Entry 5CGH (X-ray diffraction, 2.50 A resolution); this record covers chains O and P of the 30 polymer chains in the assembly.

[Chain O]
Protein: Proteasome subunit alpha type-2
From: Saccharomyces cerevisiae S288C
Notes: EC 3.4.25.1
UniProtKB: P23639 (PSA2_YEAST); numbering as in UniProt (aligned over 1-250)
Amino-acid sequence (250 residues; each row starts with the number of its first residue):
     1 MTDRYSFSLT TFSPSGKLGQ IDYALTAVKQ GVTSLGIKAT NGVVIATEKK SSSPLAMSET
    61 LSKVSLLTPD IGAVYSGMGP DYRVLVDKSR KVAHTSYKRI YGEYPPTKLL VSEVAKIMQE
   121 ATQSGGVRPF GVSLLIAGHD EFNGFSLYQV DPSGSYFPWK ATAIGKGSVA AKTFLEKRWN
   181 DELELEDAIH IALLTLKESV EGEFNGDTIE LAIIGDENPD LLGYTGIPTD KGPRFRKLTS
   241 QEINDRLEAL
Curated features (UniProtKB/Swiss-Prot):
  - cross-link: Lys-108 (Glycyl lysine isopeptide (Lys-Gly) (interchain with G-Cter in ubiquitin))

[Chain P]
Protein: Proteasome subunit alpha type-3
From: Saccharomyces cerevisiae S288C
Notes: EC 3.4.25.1
UniProtKB: P23638 (PSA3_YEAST); residues 0-257 here correspond to UniProt positions 1-258 (UniProt number = residue number + 1)
Amino-acid sequence (258 residues; numbered 0 to 257; the number before each row is that of its first residue; numbering starts at 0):
     0 MGSRRYDSRT TIFSPEGRLY QVEYALESIS HAGTAIGIMA SDGIVLAAER KVTSTLLEQD
    60 TSTEKLYKLN DKIAVAVAGL TADAEILINT ARIHAQNYLK TYNEDIPVEI LVRRLSDIKQ
   120 GYTQHGGLRP FGVSFIYAGY DDRYGYQLYT SNPSGNYTGW KAISVGANTS AAQTLLQMDY
   180 KDDMKVDDAI ELALKTLSKT TDSSALTYDR LEFATIRKGA NDGEVYQKIF KPQEIKDILV
   240 KTGITKKDED EEADEDMK
Unresolved in the structure: 0, 245-257
Curated features (UniProtKB/Swiss-Prot):
  - cross-link (Glycyl lysine isopeptide (Lys-Gly)): Lys-99 (interchain with G-Cter in ubiquitin), Lys-198 (interchain with G-Cter in ubiquitin), Lys-230 (interchain with G-Cter in ubiquitin)

[How chain O and chain P interact]
Contacting residue pairs (63):
  Arg-4(O) / Ser-2(P)
  Tyr-5(O) / Ser-2(P)
  Tyr-5(O) / Tyr-5(P)
  Ser-6(O) / Gly-125(P)
  Ser-6(O) / Leu-127(P)
  Phe-7(O) / Ser-2(P)
  Phe-7(O) / Tyr-5(P)
  Phe-7(O) / Asp-6(P)
  Phe-7(O) / Gly-126(P)
  Ser-8(O) / Gly-126(P)  hydrogen bond (backbone-backbone)
  Ser-8(O) / Leu-127(P)
  Ser-8(O) / Arg-128(P)  hydrogen bond (side chain-backbone)
  Thr-10(O) / Arg-128(P)
  Thr-11(O) / Ser-7(P)
  Thr-11(O) / Thr-9(P)
  Thr-11(O) / Gln-20(P)
  Phe-12(O) / Gln-20(P)
  Phe-12(O) / Tyr-23(P)
  Phe-12(O) / Ala-24(P)  hydrophobic
  Phe-12(O) / Arg-128(P)
  Phe-12(O) / Pro-129(P)
  Phe-12(O) / Gly-131(P)
  Ser-13(O) / Tyr-23(P)
  Pro-14(O) / Tyr-23(P)  hydrophobic
  Pro-14(O) / Glu-26(P)
  Ser-15(O) / Glu-26(P)
  Ser-15(O) / His-30(P)
  Gly-16(O) / Tyr-23(P)
  Gly-16(O) / Ser-27(P)  hydrogen bond (backbone-side chain)
  Lys-38(O) / Glu-57(P)  salt bridge
  Ser-112(O) / Glu-84(P)
  Lys-116(O) / Ile-85(P)
  Gln-119(O) / Ala-81(P)
  Gln-119(O) / Asp-82(P)  hydrogen bond
  Gln-119(O) / Ile-85(P)
  Gln-119(O) / Arg-128(P)
  Thr-122(O) / Arg-128(P)  hydrogen bond (backbone-side chain)
  Gln-123(O) / Tyr-121(P)
  Gln-123(O) / Leu-127(P)
  Gln-123(O) / Arg-128(P)  hydrogen bond (side chain-backbone)
  Gln-123(O) / Pro-129(P)
  Gln-123(O) / Phe-130(P)
  Gly-125(O) / Leu-127(P)
  Ser-153(O) / Ala-81(P)
  Gly-154(O) / Ala-81(P)
  Ser-155(O) / Ala-81(P)
  Tyr-156(O) / Glu-84(P)  hydrogen bond
  Phe-157(O) / Leu-56(P)  hydrophobic
  Pro-158(O) / Leu-56(P)
  Pro-158(O) / Glu-57(P)  hydrogen bond (backbone-backbone)
  Pro-158(O) / Thr-60(P)
  Pro-158(O) / Ser-61(P)
  Trp-159(O) / Ser-53(P)
  Trp-159(O) / Leu-55(P)
  Trp-159(O) / Leu-56(P)
  Lys-160(O) / Thr-54(P)
  Lys-160(O) / Leu-55(P)  hydrogen bond (backbone-backbone)
  Lys-160(O) / Leu-56(P)
  Lys-160(O) / Glu-57(P)
  Ala-161(O) / Leu-55(P)
  Leu-175(O) / Leu-55(P)  hydrophobic
  Glu-176(O) / Thr-54(P)
  Glu-176(O) / Leu-55(P)
Interface residues without a listed pair, chain O (34 interface residues in all): Leu-18, Ser-124, Tyr-148, Trp-179
Interface residues without a listed pair, chain P (32 interface residues in all): Leu-79, Thr-80

[Summary]
Chain O and chain P form an interface of 34 and 32 residues respectively, with 9 hydrogen bonds and 1 salt
bridge. Among the polar pairs are Lys-38(O)/Glu-57(P), Ser-8(O)/Arg-128(P) and Gly-16(O)/Ser-27(P).
Chain O is Proteasome subunit alpha type-2 and chain P is Proteasome subunit alpha type-3, both from
Saccharomyces cerevisiae S288C; the structure, Yeast 20S proteasome beta5-G48C mutant in complex with
alpha-chloroacetamide 5, was determined by X-ray diffraction together with 5CGF, 5CGG and 5CGI from the same
study.
